6NG0 - chains A and B; structure by X-ray diffraction, 2.05 A resolution.

# Chain A (and B)
Name: Mitogen-activated protein kinase kinase kinase kinase 1
From: Homo sapiens
Notes: EC 2.7.11.1; chain B of this document is another copy of the same molecule, construct and numbering; everything in this record applies to it too
UniProt: Q92918 (M4K1_HUMAN); residue numbers follow UniProt; this construct covers 1-307
Amino-acid sequence (309 residues; each row starts with the number of its first residue; numbers below 1 keep their minus sign (Gly-1 is residue -1)):
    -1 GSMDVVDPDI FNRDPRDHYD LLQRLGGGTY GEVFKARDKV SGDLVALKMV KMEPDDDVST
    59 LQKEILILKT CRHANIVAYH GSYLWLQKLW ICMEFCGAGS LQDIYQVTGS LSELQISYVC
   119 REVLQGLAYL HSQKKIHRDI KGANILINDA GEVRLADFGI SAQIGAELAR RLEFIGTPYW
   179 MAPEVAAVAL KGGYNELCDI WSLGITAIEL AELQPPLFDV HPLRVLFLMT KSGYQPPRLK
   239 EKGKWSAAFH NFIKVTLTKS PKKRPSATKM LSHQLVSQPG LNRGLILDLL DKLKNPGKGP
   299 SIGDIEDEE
Not modelled in the structure: -1 to 5, 26-28, 161-165, 303-307 (chain B: -1 to 6, 26-29, 50-53, 294-307)
Differences from the reference sequence: expression tag (-1 to 0); engineered mutation Glu165 (Thr in Q92918), Glu171 (Ser in Q92918)
Small-molecule neighbours: sunitinib (B49; N-[2-(diethylamino)ethyl]-5-[(Z)-(5-fluoro-2-oxo-1,2-dihydro-3H-indol-3-ylidene)methyl]-2,4-dimethyl-1H-pyrrole-3-carbo xamide): Gln21, Arg22, Leu23, Gly24, Val31, Ala44, Lys46, Val75, Met91, Glu92, Phe93, Cys94, Gly95, Ala96, Gly97, Asp101, Leu144, Ala154, Asp155
From the paper describing this entry:
  - self-association interface (contacts with another copy of this molecule); pairs are residue here / residue on that copy: Glu182-Arg262 (salt bridge)
  - binding site for sunitinib: Glu92, Cys94
  - mutagenesis - T165E/S171E: decreased catalytic activity

# How chain A and chain B interact
Residue-residue contacts (88):
  Ile138(A) with Trp178(B)
  Lys139(A) with Thr175(B), hydrogen bond; Trp178(B)
  Ile173(A) with Pro220(B); Leu221(B), hydrophobic; Leu224(B), hydrophobic
  Gly174(A) with Pro220(B)
  Thr175(A) with Lys139(B)
  Pro176(A) with Pro220(B); Leu224(B), hydrophobic; Met227(B), hydrophobic
  Tyr177(A) with Ile203(B); Pro213(B), hydrophobic; Pro214(B); Leu215(B); Phe216(B); Val218(B), hydrogen bond (side chain-backbone); Pro220(B); Val223(B), hydrophobic
  Trp178(A) with Ile138(B); Lys139(B); Trp199(B); Ser200(B), hydrogen bond (backbone-side chain); Ile203(B); Thr204(B); Glu207(B), hydrogen bond; Pro213(B), hydrophobic
  Met179(A) with Trp199(B), hydrogen bond (backbone-side chain); Met227(B)
  Ala180(A) with Cys196(B), hydrophobic; Trp199(B); Arg262(B)
  Pro181(A) with Trp199(B); Arg262(B)
  Glu182(A) with Tyr192(B); Cys196(B); Pro259(B); Arg262(B), salt bridge
  Val183(A) with Tyr192(B), hydrophobic; Cys196(B), hydrophobic
  Ala184(A) with Leu224(B); Met227(B), hydrophobic; Thr228(B)
  Ala185(A) with Thr228(B)
  Val186(A) with Gly190(B); Gly191(B)
  Leu188(A) with Thr228(B)
  Gly191(A) with Glu182(B); Val186(B)
  Tyr192(A) with Glu182(B); Val183(B), hydrophobic
  Cys196(A) with Ala180(B), hydrophobic; Glu182(B); Val183(B), hydrophobic
  Trp199(A) with Trp178(B); Met179(B), hydrogen bond (side chain-backbone); Ala180(B); Pro181(B)
  Ser200(A) with Trp178(B), hydrogen bond (side chain-backbone)
  Ile203(A) with Tyr177(B); Trp178(B)
  Thr204(A) with Trp178(B)
  Glu207(A) with Trp178(B), hydrogen bond
  Pro213(A) with Tyr177(B), hydrophobic; Trp178(B), hydrophobic
  Leu215(A) with Tyr177(B)
  Phe216(A) with Tyr177(B)
  Val218(A) with Tyr177(B), hydrogen bond (backbone-side chain)
  His219(A) with Tyr177(B)
  Pro220(A) with Pro176(B); Tyr177(B)
  Val223(A) with Tyr177(B), hydrophobic
  Leu224(A) with Pro176(B), hydrophobic; Met179(B), hydrophobic; Ala184(B), hydrophobic; Leu188(B)
  Phe225(A) with Leu188(B), hydrophobic
  Met227(A) with Pro176(B); Met179(B); Pro181(B); Ala184(B), hydrophobic
  Thr228(A) with Ala184(B); Ala185(B); Leu188(B)
  Tyr232(A) with Pro181(B), hydrophobic
  Pro259(A) with Glu182(B)
  Arg262(A) with Ala180(B); Glu182(B), salt bridge
Other interface residues (no listed pair), chain A (45 interface residues in all): Gly140, Lys189, Leu195, Pro214, Leu221, Lys257
Other interface residues (no listed pair), chain B (43 interface residues in all): Leu170, Leu195, His219, Phe225, Tyr232, Lys257

# Overview
45 residues of chain A face 43 of chain B across their interface; the contacts include 9 hydrogen bonds and 2
salt bridges. Polar pairs include Glu182(A)-Arg262(B), Lys139(A)-Thr175(B) and Tyr177(A)-Val218(B). Ligands of
chain A: sunitinib. From the paper: a binding site for sunitinib at Glu92(A) and Cys94(A); T165E/S171E of
chain A reduce catalytic activity.
Both chains are Mitogen-activated protein kinase kinase kinase kinase 1 (Homo sapiens). Entry 6NG0 (Crystal
structure of HPK1 kinase domain T165E,S171E phosphomimetic mutant in complex with sunitinib in the inactive
...) was determined by X-ray diffraction (same publication as 6NFY and 6NFZ).
